PDB entry 6RJ3 | X-ray diffraction, 1.42 A resolution | chains A and B

Chain A (and B):
Name: D-3-phosphoglycerate dehydrogenase
From: Homo sapiens
Notes: EC 1.1.1.95, 1.1.1.399, 1.1.1.37; chain B of this document is another copy of the same molecule, construct and numbering; everything in this record applies to it too
Reference sequence: O43175 (SERA_HUMAN); residues 3-314 here correspond to UniProt positions 4-315 (UniProt number = residue number + 1)
Chain sequence (314 residues; numbered 1 to 314; the number before each row is that of its first residue):
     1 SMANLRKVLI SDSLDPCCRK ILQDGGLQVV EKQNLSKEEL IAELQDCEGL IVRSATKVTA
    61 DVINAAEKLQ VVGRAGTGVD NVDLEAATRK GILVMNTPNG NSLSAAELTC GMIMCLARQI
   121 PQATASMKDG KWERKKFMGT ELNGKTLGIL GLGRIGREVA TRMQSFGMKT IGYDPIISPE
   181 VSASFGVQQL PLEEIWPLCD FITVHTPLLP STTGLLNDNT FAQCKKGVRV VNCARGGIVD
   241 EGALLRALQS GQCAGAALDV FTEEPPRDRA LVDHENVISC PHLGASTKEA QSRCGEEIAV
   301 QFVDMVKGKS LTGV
Disordered / not traced: 1-5, 303-314 (chain B: 1-4, 307-314)
Sequence notes: expression tag (1-2)
Swiss-Prot annotation at these positions:
  - active site: Arg235, Glu264, His282 (Proton donor)
  - binding site (NAD(+)): Thr77, Arg154, Ile155, Asp174, Thr206, Cys233 to Arg235, Asp259, His282 to Ala285
  - modified residue: Ser13 (Phosphoserine), Lys20 (N6-acetyllysine), Lys57 (N6-acetyllysine), Thr77 (Phosphothreonine)
  - cross-link: Lys20 (Glycyl lysine isopeptide (Lys-Gly) (interchain with G-Cter in SUMO1))
Small-molecule neighbours: K58 (4-[(1R)-1-[(2-methyl-5-phenyl-pyrazol-3-yl)carbonylamino]ethyl]benzoic acid): Leu150, Gly151, Leu152, Gly153, Ile155, Tyr173, Asp174, Pro175, Ile176, Ile177, Leu192, His205, Thr206, Pro207, Leu209, Thr212, Leu215

How chain A and chain B interact:
Contacting residue pairs - 121 pairs, chain A then chain B:
  Ser54(A) - Arg134(B)
  Leu103(A) - Glu141(B)
  Leu103(A) - Asn143(B)
  Ser104(A) - Arg118(B)  hydrogen bond (backbone-side chain)
  Ser104(A) - Glu141(B)  hydrogen bond
  Glu107(A) - Met114(B)
  Glu107(A) - Glu141(B)
  Glu107(A) - Leu142(B)  hydrogen bond (side chain-backbone)
  Glu107(A) - Asn143(B)  hydrogen bond (side chain-backbone)
  Leu108(A) - Arg118(B)
  Cys110(A) - Phe166(B)  hydrophobic
  Gly111(A) - Met114(B)
  Met114(A) - Cys110(B)
  Met114(A) - Gly111(B)
  Met114(A) - Met114(B)  hydrophobic
  Met114(A) - Phe166(B)  hydrophobic
  Cys115(A) - Cys115(B)  hydrogen bond
  Arg118(A) - Ser104(B)  hydrogen bond (side chain-backbone)
  Arg118(A) - Leu108(B)
  Arg118(A) - Leu283(B)  hydrogen bond (side chain-backbone)
  Arg118(A) - Gly284(B)  hydrogen bond (side chain-backbone)
  Arg118(A) - Thr287(B)
  Ile120(A) - Leu108(B)  hydrophobic
  Ile120(A) - Gly111(B)
  Ile120(A) - Met112(B)  hydrophobic
  Ile120(A) - Cys115(B)  hydrophobic
  Pro121(A) - Pro121(B)  hydrophobic
  Ala123(A) - Ser279(B)
  Ala123(A) - Cys280(B)  hydrophobic
  Thr124(A) - Pro121(B)
  Thr124(A) - Ile278(B)
  Thr124(A) - Ser279(B)  hydrogen bond (side chain-backbone)
  Met127(A) - Phe261(B)  hydrophobic
  Met127(A) - Arg269(B)  hydrogen bond (backbone-side chain)
  Met127(A) - Val272(B)
  Met127(A) - Ser279(B)
  Met127(A) - Cys280(B)
  Met127(A) - Pro281(B)
  Lys128(A) - Val272(B)  hydrogen bond (side chain-backbone)
  Lys128(A) - Asp273(B)
  Lys128(A) - His274(B)  hydrogen bond (side chain-backbone)
  Lys128(A) - Val277(B)
  Gly130(A) - Arg269(B)
  Trp132(A) - Glu264(B)
  Trp132(A) - Pro265(B)  hydrophobic
  Trp132(A) - Pro266(B)
  Trp132(A) - Pro281(B)  hydrophobic
  Trp132(A) - His282(B)
  Glu133(A) - Pro281(B)
  Arg134(A) - Pro281(B)  hydrogen bond (side chain-backbone)
  Arg134(A) - His282(B)  hydrogen bond (side chain-backbone)
  Arg134(A) - Leu283(B)
  Lys135(A) - Gln33(B)  hydrogen bond
  Phe137(A) - Leu283(B)  hydrophobic
  Met138(A) - Arg53(B)
  Met138(A) - Ser286(B)
  Met138(A) - Thr287(B)
  Met138(A) - Lys288(B)
  Gly139(A) - Ser286(B)  hydrogen bond (backbone-backbone)
  Gly139(A) - Thr287(B)
  Gly139(A) - Lys288(B)  hydrogen bond (backbone-backbone)
  Thr140(A) - Thr287(B)
  Thr140(A) - Glu289(B)
  Glu141(A) - Leu103(B)
  Glu141(A) - Ser104(B)  hydrogen bond
  Glu141(A) - Glu107(B)
  Glu141(A) - Thr287(B)
  Glu141(A) - Glu289(B)  hydrogen bond (backbone-side chain)
  Glu141(A) - Arg293(B)  salt bridge
  Leu142(A) - Glu107(B)  hydrogen bond (backbone-side chain)
  Asn143(A) - Leu103(B)
  Asn143(A) - Glu107(B)  hydrogen bond (backbone-side chain)
  Lys145(A) - Glu289(B)  salt bridge
  Arg162(A) - Ser165(B)
  Arg162(A) - Phe166(B)
  Ser165(A) - Arg162(B)  hydrogen bond (side chain-backbone)
  Ser165(A) - Ser165(B)  hydrogen bond
  Phe166(A) - Cys110(B)  hydrophobic
  Phe166(A) - Arg162(B)
  Phe166(A) - Phe166(B)  hydrophobic
  Phe261(A) - Met127(B)  hydrophobic
  Phe261(A) - Trp132(B)  hydrophobic
  Glu264(A) - Trp132(B)
  Pro265(A) - Trp132(B)  hydrophobic
  Pro266(A) - Trp132(B)
  Arg269(A) - Met127(B)  hydrogen bond (side chain-backbone)
  Arg269(A) - Gly130(B)
  Val272(A) - Met127(B)
  Val272(A) - Lys128(B)  hydrogen bond (backbone-side chain)
  Asp273(A) - Lys128(B)
  His274(A) - Lys128(B)  hydrogen bond (backbone-side chain)
  Val277(A) - Lys128(B)  hydrogen bond (backbone-side chain)
  Ile278(A) - Ile120(B)  hydrophobic
  Ile278(A) - Thr124(B)
  Ser279(A) - Ala123(B)
  Ser279(A) - Thr124(B)  hydrogen bond (backbone-side chain)
  Ser279(A) - Met127(B)
  Cys280(A) - Ala123(B)  hydrophobic
  Pro281(A) - Met127(B)
  Pro281(A) - Trp132(B)  hydrophobic
  Pro281(A) - Arg134(B)
  His282(A) - Trp132(B)
  His282(A) - Arg134(B)  hydrogen bond (backbone-side chain)
  Leu283(A) - Arg118(B)  hydrogen bond (backbone-side chain)
  Leu283(A) - Ala123(B)  hydrophobic
  Leu283(A) - Phe137(B)  hydrophobic
  Gly284(A) - Arg118(B)  hydrogen bond (backbone-side chain)
  Ser286(A) - Met138(B)
  Ser286(A) - Gly139(B)  hydrogen bond (backbone-backbone)
  Thr287(A) - Arg118(B)
  Thr287(A) - Met138(B)
  Thr287(A) - Gly139(B)
  Thr287(A) - Thr140(B)
  Thr287(A) - Glu141(B)
  Lys288(A) - Met138(B)
  Lys288(A) - Gly139(B)
  Glu289(A) - Thr140(B)
  Glu289(A) - Glu141(B)  hydrogen bond (side chain-backbone)
  Glu289(A) - Lys145(B)  salt bridge
  Gln291(A) - Met138(B)
  Arg293(A) - Glu141(B)  salt bridge
Interface residues without a listed pair, chain A (59 interface residues in all): Met112, Thr161, Glu275, Ala285, Ala290
Interface residues without a listed pair, chain B (62 interface residues in all): Ser13, Ser54, Lys131, Glu133, Thr161, Glu275, Ala285, Ala290, Gln291

In short:
59 residues of chain A and 62 residues of chain B are in contact, with 33 hydrogen bonds and 4 salt bridges.
Polar contacts include Glu141(A)-Arg293(B), Lys145(A)-Glu289(B) and Ser104(A)-Arg118(B). Chain A binds
compound K58.
Chain A and chain B are both D-3-phosphoglycerate dehydrogenase (Homo sapiens); the structure, Crystal
structure of PHGDH in complex with compound 15, was determined by X-ray diffraction (same publication as 6CWA,
6RIH, 6RJ2, 6RJ5 and 6RJ6).
